6O5G - chain A; structure by X-ray diffraction, 1.89 A resolution.

== Chain A ==
Molecule: Calmodulin-1
Source organism: Homo sapiens
Reference sequence: P0DP23 (CALM1_HUMAN); residues 1-149 here = UniProt positions 1-149
Amino-acid sequence (152 residues; row label = number of the first residue in the row; numbers below 1 keep their minus sign (Ser-2 is residue -2)):
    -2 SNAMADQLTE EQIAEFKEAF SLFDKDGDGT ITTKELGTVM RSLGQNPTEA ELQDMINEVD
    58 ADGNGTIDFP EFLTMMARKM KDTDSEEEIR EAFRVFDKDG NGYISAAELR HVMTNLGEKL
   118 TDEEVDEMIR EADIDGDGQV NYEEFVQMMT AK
Disordered / not traced: -2 to 4, 148-149
Construct notes: expression tag (-2 to 0)
Ion coordination: Ca2+ site 1: Asp21, Asp23, Asp25, Thr27, Glu32; Ca2+ site 2: Asp57, Asp59, Asn61, Thr63, Glu68; Zn2+: Asp81, Glu85, Lys95, His108; Ca2+ site 3: Asp94, Asp96, Asn98, Tyr100, Glu105; Ca2+ site 4: Asp130, Asp132, Asp134, Gln136, Glu141
Small-molecule neighbours: isomalbrancheamide D (LMJ; (5aS,12aS,13aS)-9-bromo-8-chloro-12,12-dimethyl-2,3,11,12,12a,13-hexahydro-1H,5H,6H-5a,13a-(epiminomethano)indolizino[7 ,6-b]carbazol-14-one): Phe93, Ile101, Leu106, Met110, Met125, Ile126, Ala129, Val137, Phe142, Met145, Met146
From the paper describing this entry:
  - binding site for isomalbrancheamide D: Phe93, Leu106, Met125, Met145

== In short ==
Ligands of chain A: isomalbrancheamide D. Asp21, Asp23, Asp25, Thr27 and Glu32 form the Ca2+ site 1. The Ca2+
site 2 is built by Asp57, Asp59, Asn61, Thr63 and Glu68. The paper reports a binding site for
isomalbrancheamide D at Phe93, Leu106 and Met125 among others.
Chain A is Calmodulin-1 (Homo sapiens); the structure, Calmodulin in complex with isomalbrancheamide D, was
determined by X-ray diffraction, deposited together with 6EEB.
